9EFE - chains A and C; structure by X-ray diffraction, 2.59 A resolution.

# Chain A (and C)
Protein: Plasmid pARN4
From: Sulfolobus islandicus REY15A
Notes: chain C of this document is another copy of the same molecule, construct and numbering; everything in this record applies to it too
UniProt: F0NFD3 (F0NFD3_SULIR); numbering as in UniProt (aligned over 1-111)
Amino-acid sequence (112 residues; row label = number of the first residue in the row; numbering starts at 0):
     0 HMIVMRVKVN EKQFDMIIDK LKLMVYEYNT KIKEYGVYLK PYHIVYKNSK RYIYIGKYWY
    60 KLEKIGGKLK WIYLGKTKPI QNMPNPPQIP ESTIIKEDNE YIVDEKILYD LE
Not modelled in the structure: 0-2 (chain C: 0, 67-69, 111)
Construct notes: expression tag (0)
What the authors report for this chain:
  - mutagenesis - F13A, K77A, Y100A: unchanged binding to DNA
  - mutagenesis - K63A/K67A/K69A: abolished binding to DNA
  - mutagenesis - K77A: unchanged binding to multimerization

# How chain A and chain C interact
Residue-residue contacts (75; chain A residue first):
  Val-3(A) / Glu-104(C)
  Met-4(A) / Val-102(C)
  Met-4(A) / Asp-103(C)
  Met-4(A) / Glu-104(C)  hydrogen bond (backbone-backbone)
  Arg-5(A) / Ile-101(C)  hydrogen bond (side chain-backbone)
  Arg-5(A) / Val-102(C)
  Arg-5(A) / Asp-103(C)
  Val-6(A) / Tyr-100(C)
  Val-6(A) / Ile-101(C)
  Val-6(A) / Val-102(C)  hydrogen bond (backbone-backbone)
  Val-6(A) / Glu-104(C)
  Lys-7(A) / Glu-99(C)
  Lys-7(A) / Tyr-100(C)
  Lys-7(A) / Ile-101(C)
  Val-8(A) / Glu-99(C)
  Val-8(A) / Tyr-100(C)  hydrogen bond (backbone-backbone)
  Val-8(A) / Val-102(C)  hydrophobic
  Asn-9(A) / Asn-98(C)
  Glu-10(A) / Asn-98(C)  hydrogen bond (backbone-backbone)
  Glu-10(A) / Tyr-100(C)
  Phe-13(A) / Tyr-100(C)
  Ile-16(A) / Ile-106(C)  hydrophobic
  Lys-19(A) / Asp-109(C)
  Ser-48(A) / Lys-11(C)
  Pro-89(A) / Tyr-108(C)
  Ser-91(A) / Asp-103(C)
  Ser-91(A) / Ile-106(C)
  Thr-92(A) / Ile-101(C)
  Ile-93(A) / Ile-101(C)
  Ile-93(A) / Ile-106(C)  hydrophobic
  Ile-94(A) / Tyr-100(C)
  Ile-94(A) / Ile-101(C)  hydrogen bond (backbone-backbone)
  Lys-95(A) / Asn-98(C)  hydrogen bond
  Lys-95(A) / Glu-99(C)
  Lys-95(A) / Tyr-100(C)
  Glu-96(A) / Glu-99(C)  hydrogen bond (backbone-backbone)
  Glu-96(A) / Ile-101(C)
  Asn-98(A) / Asn-9(C)
  Asn-98(A) / Glu-10(C)  hydrogen bond
  Asn-98(A) / Lys-95(C)  hydrogen bond
  Asn-98(A) / Asn-98(C)
  Glu-99(A) / Lys-7(C)
  Glu-99(A) / Val-8(C)
  Glu-99(A) / Lys-95(C)
  Glu-99(A) / Glu-96(C)  hydrogen bond (backbone-backbone)
  Tyr-100(A) / Val-6(C)
  Tyr-100(A) / Lys-7(C)
  Tyr-100(A) / Val-8(C)  hydrogen bond (backbone-backbone)
  Tyr-100(A) / Asn-9(C)
  Tyr-100(A) / Glu-10(C)  hydrogen bond
  Tyr-100(A) / Phe-13(C)
  Tyr-100(A) / Arg-50(C)  hydrogen bond
  Tyr-100(A) / Ile-52(C)  hydrophobic
  Tyr-100(A) / Ile-93(C)  hydrophobic
  Tyr-100(A) / Ile-94(C)
  Tyr-100(A) / Lys-95(C)
  Tyr-100(A) / Glu-96(C)
  Ile-101(A) / Arg-5(C)  hydrogen bond (backbone-side chain)
  Ile-101(A) / Val-6(C)
  Ile-101(A) / Thr-92(C)
  Ile-101(A) / Ile-93(C)
  Ile-101(A) / Ile-94(C)  hydrogen bond (backbone-backbone)
  Ile-101(A) / Glu-96(C)
  Val-102(A) / Met-4(C)
  Val-102(A) / Arg-5(C)
  Val-102(A) / Val-6(C)  hydrogen bond (backbone-backbone)
  Val-102(A) / Val-8(C)  hydrophobic
  Val-102(A) / Ile-93(C)  hydrophobic
  Asp-103(A) / Met-4(C)
  Asp-103(A) / Ser-91(C)
  Glu-104(A) / Met-4(C)  hydrogen bond (backbone-backbone)
  Ile-106(A) / Ile-54(C)  hydrophobic
  Ile-106(A) / Ser-91(C)
  Leu-110(A) / Lys-19(C)
  Glu-111(A) / Lys-19(C)  salt bridge
Interface residues without a listed pair, chain A (32 interface residues in all): Ile-52, Ile-54, Leu-107
Interface residues without a listed pair, chain C (33 interface residues in all): Ile-16, Leu-20, Met-23, Pro-89

# Overview
32 residues of chain A and 33 residues of chain C are in contact; the contacts include 18 hydrogen bonds and 1
salt bridge. Polar pairs include Glu-111(A)/Lys-19(C), Arg-5(A)/Ile-101(C) and Lys-95(A)/Asn-98(C). The paper
reports that K63A/K67A/K69A of chain A abolish binding to DNA; F13A, K77A and Y100A of chain A leave binding
to DNA unchanged.
Chain A and chain C are both Plasmid pARN4 (Sulfolobus islandicus REY15A); the structure, Crystal Structure in
space group P21 of a nucleoid-associated protein (UBP) from Sulfolobus islandicus, was determined by X-ray
diffraction (same publication as 9EFD and 9EFF).
